PDB entry 1T60 | X-ray diffraction, 1.50 A resolution | chains A and E of the 6 polymer chains in the assembly

== Chain A (and E) ==
Molecule: type iv collagen
Source organism: Bos taurus
Notes: fragment: NC1 of alpha-1; chain E of this document is another copy of the same molecule, construct and numbering; everything in this record applies to it too
Sequence (229 residues; numbered 1 to 229; the number before each row is that of its first residue):
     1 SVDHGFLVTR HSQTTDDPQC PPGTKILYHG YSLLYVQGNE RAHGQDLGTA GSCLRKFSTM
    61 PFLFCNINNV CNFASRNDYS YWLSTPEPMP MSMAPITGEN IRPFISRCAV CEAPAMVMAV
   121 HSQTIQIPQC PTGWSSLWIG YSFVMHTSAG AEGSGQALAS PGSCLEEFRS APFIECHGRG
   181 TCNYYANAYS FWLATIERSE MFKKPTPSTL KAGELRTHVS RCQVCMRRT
Unresolved in the structure: 1-4, 228-229 (chain E: 1-4, 229)
Disulfide bonds: Cys20-Cys111, Cys53-Cys108, Cys65-Cys71, Cys130-Cys225, Cys164-Cys222, Cys176-Cys182
Bound ions: K+: Tyr189 (shared with 2 residues of chain C; Ala186(E) of chain E)

== Interface between chain A and chain E ==
Pairs across the interface (21; chain A residue first):
  Ser92(A) with Thr209(E)
  Met93(A) with Thr209(E)
  Ala94(A) with Thr209(E)
  Gly150(A) with Ala151(E)
  Ala151(A) with Gly150(E); Ala151(E)
  Arg179(A) with Pro207(E)
  Tyr185(A) with Tyr189(E)
  Ala186(A) with Ala186(E); Tyr189(E), hydrogen bond (backbone-side chain)
  Asn187(A) with Asn187(E); Tyr189(E), hydrogen bond
  Tyr189(A) with Asn187(E), hydrogen bond
  Lys204(A) with Arg179(E)
  Pro207(A) with Arg179(E)
  Thr209(A) with Ser92(E); Met93(E); Ala94(E); Pro95(E)
  Lys211(A) with Met91(E), hydrogen bond (side chain-backbone); Ser92(E)
Also at the interface, not in a pair above, chain A (16 interface residues in all): Met91, Pro95
Also at the interface, not in a pair above, chain E (16 interface residues in all): Tyr185, Lys204, Lys211

== Overview ==
The chain A/chain E interface involves 16 residues from each chain, with 4 hydrogen bonds. Polar pairs include
Ala186(A)-Tyr189(E), Asn187(A)-Tyr189(E) and Lys211(A)-Met91(E).
Chain A and chain E are both type iv collagen (Bos taurus); the structure, Crystal structure of Type IV
collagen NC1 domain from bovine lens capsule, was determined by X-ray diffraction, deposited together with
1T61.
